PDB entry 6F2S | electron microscopy, 3.30 A resolution | chains H and R of the 22 polymer chains in the assembly

== Chain H ==
Protein: coat protein subunit H
Source organism: Ageratum yellow vein virus
Reference sequence: W5RUR4 (W5RUR4_9GEMI); numbering as in UniProt (aligned over 40-257)
Amino-acid sequence (218 residues; row label = number of the first residue in the row):
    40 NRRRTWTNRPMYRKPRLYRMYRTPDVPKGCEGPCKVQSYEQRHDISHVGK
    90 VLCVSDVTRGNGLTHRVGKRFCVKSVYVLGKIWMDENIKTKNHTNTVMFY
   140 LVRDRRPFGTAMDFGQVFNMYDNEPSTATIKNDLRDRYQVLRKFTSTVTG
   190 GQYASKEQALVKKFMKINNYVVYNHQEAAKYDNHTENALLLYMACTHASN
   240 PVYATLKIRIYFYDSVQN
From the paper describing this entry:
  - binding site for ssDNA loop associated with subunit H: Arg41
  - conformationally variable residues (order/disorder transition): Asn40 to Pro63

== Chain R ==
Molecule: ssDNA loop
Source organism: Ageratum yellow vein virus
Sequence (7 nucleotides; row label = number of the first residue in the row):
     1 CAACCAC

== Chain H / chain R interface ==
Contacting residue pairs (16):
  Arg142(H) - DA6(R)  base contact
  Arg142(H) - DC7(R)  hydrogen bond to the sugar
  Arg144(H) - DA6(R)  hydrogen bond to the phosphate
  Arg144(H) - DC7(R)  salt bridge to the phosphate
  Thr168(H) - DA3(R)  phosphate contact
  Arg174(H) - DC4(R)  phosphate contact
  Arg174(H) - DC5(R)  salt bridge to the phosphate
  Asp175(H) - DC5(R)  phosphate contact
  Asp175(H) - DA6(R)  phosphate contact
  Gln178(H) - DA6(R)  sugar contact
  Val179(H) - DA2(R)  sugar contact
  Val179(H) - DA3(R)  phosphate contact
  Leu180(H) - DC1(R)  phosphate contact
  Arg181(H) - DA2(R)  phosphate contact
  Lys182(H) - DA2(R)  hydrogen bond to the phosphate
  Lys182(H) - DA3(R)  salt bridge to the phosphate
Other interface residues (no listed pair), chain H (11 interface residues in all): Ala167

== In short ==
The interface between chain H and chain R involves 11 residues on one side and 7 on the other, with 3 hydrogen
bonds and 3 salt bridges. Among the polar pairs are Arg142(H)-DC7(R), Arg144(H)-DA6(R) and Lys182(H)-DA2(R).
The paper reports a binding site for ssDNA loop associated with subunit H at Arg41(H); conformational
variability at Asn40(H).
Here chain H is coat protein subunit H and chain R is ssDNA loop, both from Ageratum yellow vein virus. Entry
6F2S (CryoEM structure of Ageratum Yellow Vein virus (AYVV)) was determined by electron microscopy.
